Entry 9E02 (electron microscopy, 2.50 A resolution); this record covers chains E and D of the 6 polymer chains in the assembly.

Chain E:
Name: Sec-independent protein translocase protein TatC
Source organism: Nitratifractor salsuginis
UniProtKB: E6X1G9 (E6X1G9_NITSE); residue numbers follow UniProt; this construct covers 1-374
Sequence (382 residues; row label = number of the first residue in the row):
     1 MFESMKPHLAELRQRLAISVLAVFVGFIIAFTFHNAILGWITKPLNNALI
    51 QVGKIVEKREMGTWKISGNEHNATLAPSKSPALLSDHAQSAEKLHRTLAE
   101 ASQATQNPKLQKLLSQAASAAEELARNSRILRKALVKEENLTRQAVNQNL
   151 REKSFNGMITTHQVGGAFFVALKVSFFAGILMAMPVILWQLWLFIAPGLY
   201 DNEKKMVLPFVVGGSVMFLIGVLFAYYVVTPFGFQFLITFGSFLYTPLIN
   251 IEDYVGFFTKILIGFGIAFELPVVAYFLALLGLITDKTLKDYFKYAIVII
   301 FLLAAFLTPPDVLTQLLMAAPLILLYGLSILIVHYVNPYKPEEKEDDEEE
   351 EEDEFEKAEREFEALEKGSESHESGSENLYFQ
Not modelled in the structure: 1-3, 62-155, 337-382
Sequence notes: expression tag (375-382)

Chain D:
Name: Sec-independent protein translocase protein TatB homolog
Source organism: Nitratifractor salsuginis
UniProtKB: E6X1H0 (E6X1H0_NITSE); residue numbers follow UniProt; this construct covers 1-185
Sequence (193 residues; numbered 1 to 193; the number before each row is that of its first residue):
     1 MFGMGFSEILVIALVAILFLGPDKLPEAMVQIAKFFNSVRKTINEAKSTF
    51 EEELHLKELKEEALSYRQSLSEVGSDISGFKNAISNHTDELQEAIEIARS
   101 GMPTDRLNESVDDLLEEDEPTGETSQRPGVTEYKEMARKALEEAENSAEA
   151 QTAETPSVEDKGPESSPKESSRPAGFKHLDNEANAWSHPQFEK
Not modelled in the structure: 45-193
Sequence notes: expression tag (186-193)

Interface between chain E and chain D:
Contacting residue pairs (15):
  Lys6(E) with Pro22(D), hydrogen bond (side chain-backbone); Pro26(D)
  Leu9(E) with Gly21(D); Leu25(D), hydrophobic
  Ala10(E) with Pro22(D), hydrophobic
  Leu12(E) with Ile17(D), hydrophobic
  Arg13(E) with Ile17(D); Leu18(D), hydrogen bond (side chain-backbone); Phe19(D); Leu20(D); Gly21(D); Pro22(D)
  Leu16(E) with Leu14(D), hydrophobic
  Ala17(E) with Leu18(D)
  Val20(E) with Leu14(D), hydrophobic

Summary:
8 residues of chain E and 9 residues of chain D are in contact, with 2 hydrogen bonds. Among the polar pairs
are Lys6(E)-Pro22(D) and Arg13(E)-Leu18(D).
Here chain E is Sec-independent protein translocase protein TatC and chain D is Sec-independent protein
translocase protein TatB homolog, both from Nitratifractor salsuginis. Entry 9E02 (Cryo-EM structure of a
TatBC complex from Nitratifractor salsuginis) was determined by electron microscopy.
